PDB entry 8RV8 | X-ray diffraction, 1.70 A resolution | chains A and B

== Chain A ==
Molecule: 2'-O-methyltransferase nsp16
Organism: Severe acute respiratory syndrome coronavirus 2
Notes: EC 2.1.1.57
UniProt: P0DTD1 (R1AB_SARS2); residues 1-298 here correspond to UniProt positions 6799-7096 (UniProt number = residue number + 6798)
Amino-acid sequence (302 residues; row label = number of the first residue in the row; numbers below 1 keep their minus sign (Gly-3 is residue -3)):
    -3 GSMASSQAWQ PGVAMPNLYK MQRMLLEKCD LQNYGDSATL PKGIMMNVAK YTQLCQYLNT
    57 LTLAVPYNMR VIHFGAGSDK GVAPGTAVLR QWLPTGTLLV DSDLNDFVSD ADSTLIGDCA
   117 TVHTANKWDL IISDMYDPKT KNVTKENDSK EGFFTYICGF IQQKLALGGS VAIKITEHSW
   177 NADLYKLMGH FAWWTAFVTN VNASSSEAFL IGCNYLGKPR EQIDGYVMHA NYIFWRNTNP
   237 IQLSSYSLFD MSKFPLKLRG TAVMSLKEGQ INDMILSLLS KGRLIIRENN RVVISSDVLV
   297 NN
Unresolved in the structure: -3 to 0
Sequence notes: expression tag (-3 to 0)
Residues lining bound ligands: A1H28 (5-[[(2S,3S,4R,5R)-5-(6-aminopurin-9-yl)-3,4-bis(oxidanyl)oxolan-2-yl]methylsulfanyl]-2-chloranyl-benzoic acid): Gly71, Gly73, Ser74, Asp99, Leu100, Asn101, Gly113, Asp114, Cys115, Asp130, Met131, Tyr132, Phe149
Curated features (UniProtKB/Swiss-Prot):
  - active site: Lys46, Asp130, Lys170, Glu203

== Chain B ==
Molecule: Non-structural protein 10
Organism: Severe acute respiratory syndrome coronavirus 2
UniProt: P0DTC1 (R1A_SARS2); residues 1-139 here correspond to UniProt positions 4254-4392 (UniProt number = residue number + 4253)
Amino-acid sequence (142 residues; row label = number of the first residue in the row; numbers below 1 keep their minus sign (Gly-2 is residue -2)):
    -2 GSMAGNATEV PANSTVLSFC AFAVDAAKAY KDYLASGGQP ITNCVKMLCT HTGTGQAITV
    58 TPEANMDQES FGGASCCLYC RCHIDHPNPK GFCDLKGKYV QIPTTCANDP VGFTLKNTVC
   118 TVCGMWKGYG CSCDQLREPM LQ
Unresolved in the structure: -2 to 17, 133-139
Sequence notes: expression tag (-2 to 0)
Bound ions: Zn2+ site 1: Cys74, Cys77, His83, Cys90; Zn2+ site 2: Cys117, Cys120, Cys128, Cys130

== Interface between chain A and chain B ==
Pairs across the interface (39):
  Lys38(A) with Lys43(B), hydrogen bond (backbone-side chain)
  Gly39(A) with Lys43(B)
  Ile40(A) with Lys43(B); Met44(B); Leu45(B), hydrophobic
  Val44(A) with Val42(B), hydrophobic; Lys43(B)
  Thr48(A) with Leu45(B)
  Lys76(A) with Asn40(B)
  Val78(A) with Asn40(B); Val42(B), hydrophobic; Ser72(B); Arg78(B)
  Pro80(A) with Val42(B), hydrophobic
  Ala83(A) with Val42(B), hydrophobic; Met44(B); Tyr96(B), hydrogen bond (backbone-side chain)
  Val84(A) with Met44(B)
  Arg86(A) with Gly94(B), hydrogen bond (side chain-backbone); Tyr96(B)
  Gln87(A) with Met44(B); Leu45(B), hydrogen bond (side chain-backbone); Pro59(B); Tyr96(B), hydrogen bond (backbone-side chain)
  Val104(A) with Cys77(B), hydrophobic
  Ser105(A) with Ala71(B); Lys93(B), hydrogen bond (backbone-side chain)
  Asp106(A) with Gly69(B); Gly70(B), hydrogen bond (side chain-backbone); Ala71(B), hydrogen bond (side chain-backbone); Lys93(B); Gly94(B), hydrogen bond (side chain-backbone); Lys95(B)
  Ala107(A) with Lys93(B)
  Leu244(A) with Leu45(B), hydrophobic
  Met247(A) with Leu45(B); Cys46(B); Thr47(B)
  Ser248(A) with Thr47(B)
Interface residues without a listed pair, chain A (23 interface residues in all): Pro37, Met41, Ala45, Thr91
Interface residues without a listed pair, chain B (21 interface residues in all): Val57, Thr58, Leu92

== In short ==
23 residues of chain A and 21 residues of chain B are in contact; the contacts include 9 hydrogen bonds. Polar
pairs include Lys38(A)-Lys43(B), Ala83(A)-Tyr96(B) and Arg86(A)-Gly94(B). Ligands of chain A: compound A1H28.
Curated annotation (UniProt) lists 4 active-site residues on chain A.
Chain A is 2'-O-methyltransferase nsp16 and chain B is Non-structural protein 10, both from Severe acute
respiratory syndrome coronavirus 2; the structure, SARS-CoV-2 nsp16-nsp10 in complex with SAM derivative
inhibitor 5, was determined by X-ray diffraction, deposited together with 8RV4, 8RV5, 8RV6, 8RV7, 8RV9, 8RVA
and 4 further entries.
